PDB entry 8XIW | electron microscopy, 2.85 A resolution | chains D and F of the 7 polymer chains in the assembly

== Chain D ==
Molecule: Methane monooxygenase
From: Methylosinus sporium
UniProt: Q27RN5 (Q27RN5_METSR); residues 1-138 here = UniProt positions 1-138
Amino-acid sequence (138 residues; numbered 1 to 138; the number before each row is that of its first residue):
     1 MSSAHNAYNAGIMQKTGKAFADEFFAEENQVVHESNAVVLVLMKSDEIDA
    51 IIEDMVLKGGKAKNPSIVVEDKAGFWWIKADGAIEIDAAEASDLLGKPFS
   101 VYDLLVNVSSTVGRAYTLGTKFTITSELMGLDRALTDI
Unresolved in the structure: 1-3, 137-138

== Chain F ==
Molecule: Methane monooxygenase
From: Methylosinus sporium
UniProt: Q27RN6 (Q27RN6_METSR); residue numbers follow UniProt; this construct covers 1-395
Amino-acid sequence (395 residues; each row starts with the number of its first residue):
     1 MSQPQSSQVTKRGLTDPERAAIIAAAVPDHALDTQRKYHYFIQPRWKRLS
    51 EYEQLSCYAQPNPDWIAGGLDWGDWTQKFHGGRPSWGNESTELRTTDWYR
   101 HRDPARRWHAPYVKDKSEEARYTQRFLAAYSSEGSIRTIDAYWRDEILNK
   151 YYGALLYNEYGLFNAHSSVGRDCLSDTIRQSATFAGLDKVDNAQMIQMER
   201 LFIAKLVPGFDASTDVPKKIWTTDPIYAGARGAVEEIWQGIQDWNEILWA
   251 GHAVYDATFGQFARREFFQRLATVYGDTLTPFFTAQSQTYFQTTRGAIED
   301 LFVYCLANDPEFGAHNRTFLNAWTEHYLARSVTALKDFVGIYAKVEKVAG
   351 ATDRAGVSEALQRVFGDWKVDYADKIGFNIDVDQKVDAVLAGFKN
Unresolved in the structure: 1-8

== Chain D / chain F interface ==
Residue-residue contacts - 7 pairs, chain D then chain F:
  Asp-93(D) / Arg-48(F)
  Leu-94(D) / Arg-48(F)
  Leu-95(D) / Glu-51(F)
  Gly-96(D) / Leu-49(F)
  Gly-96(D) / Ser-50(F)
  Gly-96(D) / Glu-51(F)  hydrogen bond (backbone-backbone)
  Lys-97(D) / Glu-51(F)

== Summary ==
5 residues of chain D and 4 residues of chain F are in contact, with 1 hydrogen bond. Its one hydrogen bond,
Gly-96(D)/Glu-51(F), is backbone to backbone.
Here chain D is Methane monooxygenase and chain F is Methane monooxygenase, both from Methylosinus sporium.
Entry 8XIW (Cryo-EM complex structure between hydroxylase and regulatory component from soluble methane
monooxygenase) was determined by electron microscopy, deposited together with 8YRD.
